1MCK - chains B and P of the 3 polymer chains in the assembly; structure by X-ray diffraction, 2.70 A resolution.

[Chain B]
Molecule: Immunoglobulin lambda dimer mcg (light chain)
From: Homo sapiens
Amino-acid sequence (216 residues; numbered 1 to 216; the number before each row is that of its first residue):
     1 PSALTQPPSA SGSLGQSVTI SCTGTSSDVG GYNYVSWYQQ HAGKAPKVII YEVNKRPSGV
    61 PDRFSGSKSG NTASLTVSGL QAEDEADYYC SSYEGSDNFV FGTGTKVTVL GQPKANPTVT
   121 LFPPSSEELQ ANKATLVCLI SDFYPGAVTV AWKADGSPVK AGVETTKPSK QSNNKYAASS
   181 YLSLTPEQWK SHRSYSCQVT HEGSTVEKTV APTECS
Disulfide bonds: C22-C90, C138-C197
Differences from the reference sequence: conflict I20 (Phe39 in S14675), T23 (Ser42 in S14675), V29 (Ile48 in S14675), 19 further conflict positions vs the reference (S14675) not listed

[Chain P]
Molecule: Peptide N-acetyl-D-glu-L-his-D-pro-NH2
Amino-acid sequence (5 residues; each row starts with the number of its first residue; numbering starts at 0):
     0 XEHPX
Modified / non-standard residues: ACE (acetyl group) at position 0, NH2 (amino group) at position 4; E1 (D-glutamic acid; DGL); P3 (D-proline; DPR)

[Chain B / chain P interface]
Pairs across the interface (9; chain B residue first):
  Y34(B) - E1(P)  hydrogen bond (side chain-backbone)
  Y34(B) - H2(P)  hydrogen bond
  Y34(B) - P3(P)  hydrogen bond (side chain-backbone)
  S36(B) - E1(P)
  Y51(B) - E1(P)
  E52(B) - E1(P)
  Y93(B) - ACE_0(P)
  Y93(B) - H2(P)
  F99(B) - ACE_0(P)
Also at the interface, not in a pair above, chain B (7 interface residues in all): V35

[In short]
Chain B and chain P form an interface of 7 and 4 residues respectively, with 3 hydrogen bonds. Polar contacts
include Y34(B)-E1(P), Y34(B)-H2(P) and Y34(B)-P3(P).
Chain B is Immunoglobulin lambda dimer mcg (light chain) (Homo sapiens) and chain P is Peptide
N-acetyl-D-glu-L-his-D-pro-NH2; the structure, Principles and pitfalls in designing site directed peptide
ligands, was determined by X-ray diffraction (same publication as 1MCB, 1MCC, 1MCD, 1MCE, 1MCF, 1MCH and 4
further entries).
